1HZA - chains A and B; structure by X-ray diffraction, 1.80 A resolution.

== Chain A (and B) ==
Protein: Cold shock protein cspb
From: Bacillus caldolyticus
Notes: chain B of this document is another copy of the same molecule, construct and numbering; everything in this record applies to it too
UniProt: P41016 (CSPB_BACCL); numbering as in UniProt (aligned over 1-66)
Amino-acid sequence (67 residues; each row starts with the number of its first residue):
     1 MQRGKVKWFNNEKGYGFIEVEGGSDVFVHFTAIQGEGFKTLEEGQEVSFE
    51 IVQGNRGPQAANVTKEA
Differences from the reference sequence: engineered mutation Thr64 (Val in P41016), Glu66 (Leu in P41016); insertion (67)

== Interface between chain A and chain B ==
Pairs across the interface (10):
  Thr31(A) - Gln34(B)  hydrogen bond (backbone-side chain)
  Thr31(A) - Asn62(B)
  Gln34(A) - Thr31(B)  hydrogen bond (side chain-backbone)
  Val52(A) - Val52(B)  hydrophobic
  Val52(A) - Gln53(B)
  Val52(A) - Gly54(B)
  Gln53(A) - Val52(B)
  Gln53(A) - Gln53(B)  hydrogen bond (backbone-backbone)
  Asn55(A) - Glu50(B)  hydrogen bond
  Asn62(A) - Thr31(B)
Also at the interface, not in a pair above, chain A (8 interface residues in all): Ile51, Gly54
Also at the interface, not in a pair above, chain B (8 interface residues in all): Asn55

== Summary ==
The chain A/chain B interface involves 8 residues from each chain, with 4 hydrogen bonds. Among the polar
pairs are Thr31(A)-Gln34(B), Asn55(A)-Glu50(B) and Gln53(A)-Gln53(B).
Both chains are Cold shock protein cspb (Bacillus caldolyticus). Entry 1HZA (Bacillus caldolyticus cold-shock
protein mutants to study determinants of protein stability) was determined by X-ray diffraction (same
publication as 1HZ9, 1HZB, 1HZC and 1I5F).
